Entry 1Z7M (X-ray diffraction, 2.90 A resolution); this record covers chains B and G of the 8 polymer chains in the assembly.

Chain B:
Name: ATP phosphoribosyltransferase regulatory subunit
From: Lactococcus lactis
UniProt: Q02147 (HISZ_LACLA); residues 1-328 here = UniProt positions 1-328
Chain sequence (344 residues; each row starts with the number of its first residue; numbers below 1 keep their minus sign (Met-15 is residue -15)):
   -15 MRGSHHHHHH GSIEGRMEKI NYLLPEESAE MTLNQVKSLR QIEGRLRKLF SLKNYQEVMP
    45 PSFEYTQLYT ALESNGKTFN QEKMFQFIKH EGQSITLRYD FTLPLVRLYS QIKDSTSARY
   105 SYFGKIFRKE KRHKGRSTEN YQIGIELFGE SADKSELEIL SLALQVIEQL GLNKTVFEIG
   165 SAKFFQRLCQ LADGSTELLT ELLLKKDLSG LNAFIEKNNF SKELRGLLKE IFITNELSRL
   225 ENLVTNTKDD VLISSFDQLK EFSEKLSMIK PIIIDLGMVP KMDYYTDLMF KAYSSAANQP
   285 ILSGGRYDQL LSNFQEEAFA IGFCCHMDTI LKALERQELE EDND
Unresolved in the structure: -15 to 5, 324-328
Construct notes: cloning artifact (-15 to -12, -5 to 0); expression tag (-11 to -6)

Chain G:
Name: ATP phosphoribosyltransferase
From: Lactococcus lactis
Notes: EC 2.4.2.17
UniProt: Q02129 (HIS1_LACLA); residues 1-208 here = UniProt positions 1-208
Chain sequence (208 residues; each row starts with the number of its first residue):
     1 MIKIAITKGR IQKQVTKLLE NADYDVEPIL NLGRELQIKT KDDLQIIFGK PNDVITFLEH
    61 GIVDIGFVGK DTLDENDFDD YYELLYLKIG QCIFALASYP DFSNKNFQRH KRIASKYPRV
   121 TKKYFAQKQE DIEIIKLEGS VELGPVVGLA DAIVDIVETG NTLSANGLEV IEKISDISTR
   181 MIVNKSSFKF KKDKIIEMVE RLEDAQTN
Unresolved in the structure: 31-33, 207-208

Interface between chain B and chain G:
Pairs across the interface (41):
  Lys115(B) with Asp77(G); Arg119(G)
  Lys118(B) with Asp77(G), salt bridge
  Gly119(B) with His60(G)
  Arg120(B) with Glu59(G), salt bridge; Asp77(G), salt bridge
  Lys158(B) with Phe190(G)
  Val160(B) with Phe190(G), hydrophobic
  Glu162(B) with Lys189(G), salt bridge
  Leu188(B) with Tyr81(G); Tyr82(G)
  Lys189(B) with Asp79(G); Tyr81(G); Tyr82(G); Glu83(G), salt bridge
  Lys190(B) with Tyr82(G); Glu83(G); Leu84(G); Phe188(G)
  Asp191(B) with Glu83(G)
  Leu192(B) with Glu83(G); Leu84(G); Val199(G), hydrophobic
  Ser193(B) with Leu84(G); Tyr86(G); Lys88(G), hydrogen bond
  Ile217(B) with Lys192(G); Ile196(G), hydrophobic
  Asn219(B) with Lys192(G), hydrogen bond
  Tyr277(B) with Lys189(G); Phe190(G)
  Ser278(B) with Ser186(G); Phe190(G)
  Ser279(B) with Phe190(G)
  Ala281(B) with Ser186(G), hydrogen bond (backbone-side chain)
  Asn282(B) with Glu59(G), hydrogen bond (side chain-backbone); His60(G); Gly61(G); Asn184(G), hydrogen bond; Ser186(G)
  Gln283(B) with Asp80(G), hydrogen bond
Also at the interface, not in a pair above, chain B (26 interface residues in all): Thr159, Phe216, Thr218, Asp259, Arg320
Also at the interface, not in a pair above, chain G (22 interface residues in all): Phe78

Overview:
26 residues of chain B and 22 residues of chain G are in contact; the contacts include 6 hydrogen bonds and 5
salt bridges. Polar pairs include Lys118(B)-Asp77(G), Arg120(B)-Glu59(G) and Arg120(B)-Asp77(G).
Chain B is ATP phosphoribosyltransferase regulatory subunit and chain G is ATP phosphoribosyltransferase, both
from Lactococcus lactis; the structure, ATP Phosphoribosyl transferase (HisZG ATP-PRTase) from Lactococcus
lactis, was determined by X-ray diffraction together with 1Z7N from the same study.
